PDB entry 9DJZ | electron microscopy, 3.90 A resolution | chains A and C of the 3 polymer chains in the assembly

Chain A:
Molecule: Dynein heavy chain, cytoplasmic
Organism: Saccharomyces cerevisiae
Reference sequence: P36022 (DYHC_YEAST); the construct has insertions or renumbered stretches relative to UniProt, so the offset changes along the chain: 1220-1488 = UniProt 1218-1486; 1511-4092 = UniProt 1511-4092
Sequence (2875 residues; numbered 1220 to 4092 plus 24 insertion-coded residues; 22 numbers in that range are skipped by the numbering (no residue carries them; nothing is unmodelled there); the number before each row is that of its first residue; a row labelled like 1488A-1488X holds insertion residues (1488A, then the next letters in order)):
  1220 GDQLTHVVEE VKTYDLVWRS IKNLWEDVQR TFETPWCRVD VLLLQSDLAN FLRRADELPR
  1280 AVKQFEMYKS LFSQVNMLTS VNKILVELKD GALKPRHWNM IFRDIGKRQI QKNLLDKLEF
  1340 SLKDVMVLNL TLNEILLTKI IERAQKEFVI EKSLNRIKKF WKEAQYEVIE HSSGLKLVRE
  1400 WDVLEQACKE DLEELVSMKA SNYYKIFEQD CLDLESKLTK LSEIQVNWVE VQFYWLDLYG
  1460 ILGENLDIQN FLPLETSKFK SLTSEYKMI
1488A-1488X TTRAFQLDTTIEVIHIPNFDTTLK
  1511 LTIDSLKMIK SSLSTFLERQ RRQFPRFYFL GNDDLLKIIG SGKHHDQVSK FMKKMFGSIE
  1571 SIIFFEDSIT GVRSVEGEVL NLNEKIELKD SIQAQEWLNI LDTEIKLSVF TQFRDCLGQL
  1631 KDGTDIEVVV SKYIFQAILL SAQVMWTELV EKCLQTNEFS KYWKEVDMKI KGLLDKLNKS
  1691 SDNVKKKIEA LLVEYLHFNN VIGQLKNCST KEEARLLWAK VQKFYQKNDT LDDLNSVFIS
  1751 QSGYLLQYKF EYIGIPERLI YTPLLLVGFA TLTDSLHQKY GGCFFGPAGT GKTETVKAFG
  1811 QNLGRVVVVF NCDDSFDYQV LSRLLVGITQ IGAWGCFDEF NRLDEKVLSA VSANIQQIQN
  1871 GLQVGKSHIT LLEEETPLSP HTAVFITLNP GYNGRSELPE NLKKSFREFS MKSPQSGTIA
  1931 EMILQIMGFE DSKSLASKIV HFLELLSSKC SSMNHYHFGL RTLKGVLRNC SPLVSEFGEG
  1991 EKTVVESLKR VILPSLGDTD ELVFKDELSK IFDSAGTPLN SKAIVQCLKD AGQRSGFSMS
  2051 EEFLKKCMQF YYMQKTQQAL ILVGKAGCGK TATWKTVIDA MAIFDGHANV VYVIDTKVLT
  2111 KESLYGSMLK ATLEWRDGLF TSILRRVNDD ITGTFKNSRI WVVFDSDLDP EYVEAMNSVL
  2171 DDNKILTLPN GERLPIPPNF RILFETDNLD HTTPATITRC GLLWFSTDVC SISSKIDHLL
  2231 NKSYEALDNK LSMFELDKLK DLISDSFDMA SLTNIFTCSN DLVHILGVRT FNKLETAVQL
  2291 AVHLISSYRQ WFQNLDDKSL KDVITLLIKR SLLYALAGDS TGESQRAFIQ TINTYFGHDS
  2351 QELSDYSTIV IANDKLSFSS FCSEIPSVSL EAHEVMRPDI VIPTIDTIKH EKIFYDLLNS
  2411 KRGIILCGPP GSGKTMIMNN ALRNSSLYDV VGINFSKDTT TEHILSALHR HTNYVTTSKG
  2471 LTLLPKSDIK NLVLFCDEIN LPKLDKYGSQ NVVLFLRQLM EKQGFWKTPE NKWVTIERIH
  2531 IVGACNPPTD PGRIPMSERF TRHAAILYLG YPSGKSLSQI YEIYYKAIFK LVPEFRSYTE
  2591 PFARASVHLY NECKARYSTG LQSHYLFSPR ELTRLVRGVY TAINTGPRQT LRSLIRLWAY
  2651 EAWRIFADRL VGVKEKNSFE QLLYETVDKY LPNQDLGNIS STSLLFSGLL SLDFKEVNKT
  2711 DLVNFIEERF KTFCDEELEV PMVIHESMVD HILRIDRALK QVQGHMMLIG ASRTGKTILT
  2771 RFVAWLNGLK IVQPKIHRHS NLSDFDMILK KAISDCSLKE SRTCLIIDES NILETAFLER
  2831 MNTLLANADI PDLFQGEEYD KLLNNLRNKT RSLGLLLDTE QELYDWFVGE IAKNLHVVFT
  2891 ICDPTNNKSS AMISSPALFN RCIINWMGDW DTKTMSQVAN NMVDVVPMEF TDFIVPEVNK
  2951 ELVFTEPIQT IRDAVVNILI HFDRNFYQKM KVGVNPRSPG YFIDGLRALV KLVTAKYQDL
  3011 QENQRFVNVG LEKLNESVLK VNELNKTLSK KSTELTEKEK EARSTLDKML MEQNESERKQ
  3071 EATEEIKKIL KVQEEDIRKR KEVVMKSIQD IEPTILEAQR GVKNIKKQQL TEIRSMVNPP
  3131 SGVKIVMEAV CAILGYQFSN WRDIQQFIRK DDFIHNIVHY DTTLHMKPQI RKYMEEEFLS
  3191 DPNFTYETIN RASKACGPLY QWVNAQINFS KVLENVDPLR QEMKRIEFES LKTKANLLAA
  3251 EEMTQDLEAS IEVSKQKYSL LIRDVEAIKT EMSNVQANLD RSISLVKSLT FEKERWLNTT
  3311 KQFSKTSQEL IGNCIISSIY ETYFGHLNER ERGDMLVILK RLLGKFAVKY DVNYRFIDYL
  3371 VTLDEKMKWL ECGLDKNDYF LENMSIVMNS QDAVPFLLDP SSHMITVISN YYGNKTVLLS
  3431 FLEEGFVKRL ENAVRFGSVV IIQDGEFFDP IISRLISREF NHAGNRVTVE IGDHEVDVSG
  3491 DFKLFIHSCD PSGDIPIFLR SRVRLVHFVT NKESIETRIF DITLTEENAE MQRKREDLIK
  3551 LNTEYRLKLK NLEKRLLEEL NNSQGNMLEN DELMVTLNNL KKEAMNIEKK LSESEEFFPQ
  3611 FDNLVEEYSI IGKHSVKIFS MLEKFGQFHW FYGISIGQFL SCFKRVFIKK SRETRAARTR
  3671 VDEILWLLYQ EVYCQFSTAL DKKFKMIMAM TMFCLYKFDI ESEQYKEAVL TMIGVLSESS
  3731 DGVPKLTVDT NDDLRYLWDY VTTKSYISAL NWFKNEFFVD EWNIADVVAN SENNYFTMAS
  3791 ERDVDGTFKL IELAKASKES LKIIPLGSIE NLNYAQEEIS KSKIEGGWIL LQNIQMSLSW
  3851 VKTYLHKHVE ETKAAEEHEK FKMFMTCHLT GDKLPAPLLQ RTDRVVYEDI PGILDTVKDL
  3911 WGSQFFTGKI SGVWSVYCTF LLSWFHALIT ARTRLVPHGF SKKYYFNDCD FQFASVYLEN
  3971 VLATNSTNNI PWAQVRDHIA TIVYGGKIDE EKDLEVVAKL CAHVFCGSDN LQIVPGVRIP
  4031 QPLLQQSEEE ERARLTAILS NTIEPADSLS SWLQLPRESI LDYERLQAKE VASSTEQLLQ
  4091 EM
Disordered / not traced: 1220-1442, 1488A-1488X, 1823-1828, 1902-1906, 2237-2244, 2362-2365, 2466-2470, 3040-3283, 3574-3578, 3737-3740, 3860-3866, 3917-3920, 4092
Construct notes: conflict Gly1220 (Asn1218 in P36022), Phe1575 (Leu in P36022), Ser1578 (Phe in P36022), Glu1668 (Gln in P36022), Val1777 (Ile in P36022), Val1984 (Ile in P36022), Val2936 (Ile in P36022), Gln3266 (Arg in P36022), Gly3343 (Ala in P36022), Val3444 (Ile in P36022), Arg3556 (Lys in P36022), Asp3742 (Asn in P36022), Val3895 (Phe in P36022), Asp4072 (Asn in P36022)
Curated features (UniProtKB/Swiss-Prot):
  - binding site (ATP): Gly1796 to Thr1803, Gly2074 to Thr2081, Gly2418 to Thr2425, Gly2760 to Thr2767
Ligand contacts:
  - ADP (adenosine-5'-diphosphate), molecule 1: Leu1769, Ile1770, Thr1772, Leu1775, Gly1799, Thr1800, Gly1801, Lys1802, Thr1803, Glu1804, Asp1848, Pro1924, Ile1929, Leu1970, Arg1971, Lys1974
  - ADP, molecule 2: Val2391, Ile2392, Thr2394, Thr2397, Pro2419, Pro2420, Gly2421, Ser2422, Gly2423, Lys2424, Thr2425, Met2426, Ile2570, Tyr2574, Pro2619, Arg2620, Thr2623
  - ADP, molecule 3: Val2730, Pro2731, Met2732, Val2733, His2735, Ala2761, Ser2762, Arg2763, Thr2764, Gly2765, Lys2766, Thr2767, Ile2768, Thr2890, Cys2892, Trp2920, Val2928, Ile2993, Arg2997, Glu3469, Arg3512
  - ATP (adenosine-5'-triphosphate): Phe2047, Ser2048, Lys2075, Ala2076, Gly2077, Cys2078, Gly2079, Lys2080, Thr2081, Ala2082, Asp2155, Glu2195, Cys2220, Ser2224, Lys2225, His2228, Arg2507, Glu2511, Arg2549, Arg2552, His2553
What the authors report for this chain:
  - mutagenesis - D2868K: increased catalytic activity
  - mutagenesis - D2868K: unchanged binding to Lis1 (citing earlier work)

Chain C:
Molecule: Nuclear distribution protein PAC1
Organism: Saccharomyces cerevisiae
Reference sequence: P39946 (LIS1_YEAST); numbering as in UniProt (aligned over 1-494)
Sequence (495 residues; numbered 0 to 494; the number before each row is that of its first residue; numbering starts at 0):
     0 GMTNWQQQLP LTDTQKNELD KSVLRYLNWN YKQTVRHEHA QDYESVRHAI VTLSGFLLQE
    60 SVDRQEFISN NDTSNESMVD IDELLLPKKW NSIVRLQKKI IELEQNTETL VSQIKDLNTQ
   120 VSELAQFKPT TSNGTSAHNV LKWIPRNLPS CLINVESSVT SVKLHPNLPI VFVATDHGKL
   180 YAFDLFNYTI PLASLQSHTK AITSMDVLFT NYTNSSKKNY LVIVTASKDL QIHVFKWVSE
   240 ECKFQQIRSL LGHEHIVSAV KIWQKNNDVH IASCSRDQTV KIWDFHNGWS LKTFQPHSQW
   300 VRSIDVLGDY IISGSHDTTL RLTHWPSGNG LSVGTGHEFP IEKVKFIHFI EDSPEIRFRT
   360 PSTDRYKNWG MQYCVSASRD RTIKIWEIPL PTLMAHRAPI PNPTDSNFRC VLTLKGHLSW
   420 VRDISIRGQY LFSCADDKSV RCWDLNTGQC LHVWEKLHTG FVNCLDLDVD FDSNVTPRQM
   480 MVTGGLDCKS NVFMR
Disordered / not traced: 0-138
Construct notes: expression tag (0)
What the authors report for this chain:
  - mutagenesis - R275A/R301A/R378A/W419A/K437A: abolished catalytic activity with Dynein heavy chain, cytoplasmic (chain A)
  - mutagenesis - R275A/R301A/R378A/W419A/K437A: abolished binding to Dynein heavy chain, cytoplasmic (chain A) (citing earlier work)

Interface between chain A and chain C:
Contacting residue pairs - 27 pairs, chain A then chain C:
  Gly2698(A) - Arg380(C)
  Leu2699(A) - Arg380(C)  hydrogen bond (backbone-side chain)
  Leu2699(A) - Leu417(C)
  Leu2700(A) - Leu417(C)
  Ser2701(A) - Arg380(C)  hydrogen bond (backbone-side chain)
  Ser2701(A) - Leu417(C)
  Leu2702(A) - Arg380(C)
  Leu2702(A) - Gly415(C)
  Leu2702(A) - His416(C)
  Phe2715(A) - Phe460(C)  hydrophobic
  Glu2718(A) - Phe460(C)
  Glu2718(A) - Leu485(C)
  Arg2719(A) - Trp419(C)
  Arg2719(A) - Asp435(C)  salt bridge
  Arg2719(A) - Phe460(C)
  Asp2725(A) - Lys227(C)  salt bridge
  Glu2726(A) - Arg275(C)  hydrogen bond (backbone-side chain)
  Glu2726(A) - His315(C)  salt bridge
  Glu2726(A) - Arg378(C)  salt bridge
  Trp2775(A) - Arg378(C)
  Trp2775(A) - Trp419(C)  hydrophobic
  Leu2776(A) - Phe338(C)
  Asn2777(A) - Phe338(C)
  Gly2778(A) - Phe338(C)
  Ala3473(A) - His254(C)
  Gly3474(A) - Leu229(C)
  Gly3474(A) - His254(C)
Interface residues without a listed pair, chain A (19 interface residues in all): Thr2722, Arg2812, Asn3475
Interface residues without a listed pair, chain C (19 interface residues in all): Lys199, Trp299, Glu337, Ser418

Overview:
The chain A/chain C interface involves 19 residues from each chain; the contacts include 3 hydrogen bonds and
4 salt bridges. Polar pairs include Arg2719(A)-Asp435(C), Asp2725(A)-Lys227(C) and Glu2726(A)-His315(C). From
the paper: D2868K of chain A increases catalytic activity; R275A/R301A/R378A/W419A/K437A of chain C abolish
catalytic activity with Dynein heavy chain, cytoplasmic (chain A).
Chain A is Dynein heavy chain, cytoplasmic and chain C is Nuclear distribution protein PAC1, both from
Saccharomyces cerevisiae; the structure, CryoEM structures of yeast cytoplasmic dynein in the presence of ATP
and Lis1, was determined by electron microscopy (same publication as 9DJ7, 9DJU, 9DK0, 9DKH, 9DKM, 9DKX and 6
further entries).
